6B47 - chains B and H of the 11 polymer chains in the assembly; structure by electron microscopy, 3.20 A resolution.

[Chain B]
Protein: CRISPR-associated protein Csy2
Organism: Pseudomonas aeruginosa (strain UCBPP-PA14)
Reference sequence: Q02MM0 (CSY2_PSEAB); residue numbers follow UniProt; this construct covers 1-327
Sequence (329 residues; each row starts with the number of its first residue; numbers below 1 keep their minus sign (Met-1 is residue -1)):
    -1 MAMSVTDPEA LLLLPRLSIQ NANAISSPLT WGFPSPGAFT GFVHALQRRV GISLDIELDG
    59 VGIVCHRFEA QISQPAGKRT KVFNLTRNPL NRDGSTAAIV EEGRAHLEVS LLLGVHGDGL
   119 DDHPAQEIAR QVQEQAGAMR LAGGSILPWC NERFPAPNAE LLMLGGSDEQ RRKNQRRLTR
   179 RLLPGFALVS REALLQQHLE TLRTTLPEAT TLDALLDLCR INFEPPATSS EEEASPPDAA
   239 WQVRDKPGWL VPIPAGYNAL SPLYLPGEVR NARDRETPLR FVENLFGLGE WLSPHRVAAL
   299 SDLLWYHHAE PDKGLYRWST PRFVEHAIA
Disordered / not traced: -1 to 2, 224-238, 323-327
Sequence notes: initiating methionine (-1); expression tag (0)

[Chain H]
Protein: CRISPR-associated protein Csy3
Organism: Pseudomonas aeruginosa (strain UCBPP-PA14)
Reference sequence: Q02MM1 (CSY3_PSEAB); residues 1-342 here = UniProt positions 1-342
Sequence (344 residues; row label = number of the first residue in the row; numbers below 1 keep their minus sign (Met-1 is residue -1)):
    -1 MAMSKPILST ASVLAFERKL DPSDALMSAG AWAQRDASQE WPAVTVREKS VRGTISNRLK
    59 TKDRDPAKLD ASIQSPNLQT VDVANLPSDA DTLKVRFTLR VLGGAGTPSA CNDAAYRDKL
   119 LQTVATYVND QGFAELARRY AHNLANARFL WRNRVGAEAV EVRINHIRQG EVARAWRFDA
   179 LAIGLRDFKA DAELDALAEL IASGLSGSGH VLLEVVAFAR IGDGQEVFPS QELILDKGDK
   239 KGQKSKTLYS VRDAAAIHSQ KIGNALRTID TWYPDEDGLG PIAVEPYGSV TSQGKAYRQP
   299 KQKLDFYTLL DNWVLRDEAP AVEQQHYVIA NLIRGGVFGE AEEK
Disordered / not traced: -1 to 5, 339-342
Sequence notes: initiating methionine (-1); expression tag (0)

[Chain B / chain H interface]
Pairs across the interface (58; chain B residue first):
  Gln18(B) - Ser21(H)
  Gln18(B) - Asp22(H)
  Asn19(B) - Ser257(H)  hydrogen bond
  Arg65(B) - Arg250(H)
  Glu67(B) - Ser248(H)
  Glu67(B) - Arg250(H)
  Gln69(B) - Tyr247(H)
  Ser71(B) - Ile232(H)
  Pro73(B) - Asp234(H)
  Pro73(B) - Lys235(H)
  Pro73(B) - Gly236(H)  hydrogen bond (backbone-backbone)
  Ala74(B) - Gly236(H)
  Ala74(B) - Gly240(H)
  Ala74(B) - Gln241(H)
  Asn82(B) - Glu230(H)  hydrogen bond
  Asn82(B) - Leu231(H)
  Asn82(B) - Ile232(H)
  Leu83(B) - Leu231(H)  hydrogen bond (backbone-backbone)
  Leu83(B) - Leu233(H)  hydrophobic
  Thr84(B) - Leu231(H)
  Thr84(B) - Gln258(H)
  Arg85(B) - Leu231(H)
  Leu88(B) - Ser287(H)
  Leu88(B) - Val288(H)
  Leu88(B) - Thr289(H)
  Leu88(B) - Gly292(H)
  Arg90(B) - Tyr285(H)  hydrogen bond
  Arg90(B) - Ala294(H)
  Arg90(B) - Gln297(H)
  Arg90(B) - Pro298(H)
  Gly92(B) - Gly292(H)
  Gly92(B) - Ala294(H)
  Arg102(B) - Gln258(H)
  His104(B) - Asp22(H)  salt bridge
  His104(B) - Tyr247(H)  hydrogen bond
  Glu132(B) - His208(H)
  Gly135(B) - Arg98(H)  hydrogen bond (backbone-side chain)
  Met137(B) - Arg98(H)  hydrogen bond (backbone-side chain)
  Arg138(B) - Glu15(H)  salt bridge
  Ser143(B) - Arg16(H)  hydrogen bond
  Ser143(B) - Asp19(H)  hydrogen bond
  Ile144(B) - Arg98(H)  hydrogen bond (backbone-side chain)
  Leu145(B) - Ser21(H)
  Pro146(B) - Thr96(H)
  Pro146(B) - Leu210(H)  hydrophobic
  Trp147(B) - Arg94(H)  hydrogen bond (backbone-side chain)
  Trp147(B) - Thr96(H)
  Trp147(B) - Ile165(H)  hydrophobic
  Trp147(B) - Glu212(H)
  Cys148(B) - Arg94(H)
  Asn149(B) - Arg250(H)
  Asn269(B) - Ser10(H)  hydrogen bond
  Asn269(B) - Glu338(H)  hydrogen bond
  Ala270(B) - Val11(H)
  Ala270(B) - Asn110(H)  hydrogen bond (backbone-side chain)
  Arg271(B) - Cys109(H)
  Arg273(B) - Asn110(H)  hydrogen bond (side chain-backbone)
  Arg273(B) - Asp111(H)
Also at the interface, not in a pair above, chain B (41 interface residues in all): Val80, Phe81, Pro87, Asn89, Asp91, Ile97, Glu99, Ala136, Asp272
Also at the interface, not in a pair above, chain H (47 interface residues in all): Leu100, Ser107, Asp237, Val249, Glu283, Lys293, Arg332

[Overview]
41 residues of chain B face 47 of chain H across their interface; the contacts include 16 hydrogen bonds and 2
salt bridges. Polar pairs include His104(B)-Asp22(H), Arg138(B)-Glu15(H) and Asn19(B)-Ser257(H).
Here chain B is CRISPR-associated protein Csy2 and chain H is CRISPR-associated protein Csy3, both from
Pseudomonas aeruginosa (strain UCBPP-PA14). Entry 6B47 (Cryo-EM structure of Type I-F CRISPR crRNA-guided Csy
surveillance complex with bound anti-CRISPR protein AcrF2) was determined by electron microscopy (same
publication as 6B44, 6B45, 6B46 and 6B48).
